PDB entry 3L25 | X-ray diffraction, 2.00 A resolution | chains A and E of the 6 polymer chains in the assembly

== Chain A (and E) ==
Protein: Polymerase cofactor VP35
From: Zaire ebolavirus
Notes: fragment: Zaire Ebola VP35 interferon inhibitory domain; chain E of this document is another copy of the same molecule, construct and numbering; everything in this record applies to it too
UniProtKB: Q05127 (VP35_EBOZM); residues 215-340 here = UniProt positions 215-340
Amino-acid sequence (129 residues; each row starts with the number of its first residue):
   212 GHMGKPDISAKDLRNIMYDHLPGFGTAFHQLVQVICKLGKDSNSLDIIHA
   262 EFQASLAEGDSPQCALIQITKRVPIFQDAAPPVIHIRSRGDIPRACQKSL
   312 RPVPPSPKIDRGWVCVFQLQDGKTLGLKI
Unresolved in the structure: 212-217
Construct notes: expression tag (212-214)
Ion coordination: Na+: Leu232, Gly234
UniProt features mapped onto this chain:
  - modified residue (Phosphoserine): Ser310, Ser317
  - cross-link: Lys309 (Glycyl lysine isopeptide (Lys-Gly) (interchain with G-Cter in ubiquitin))
  - mutagenesis: Phe239 (F239A: Complete loss of interaction with host PRKRA and subsequent immune response inhibition), Arg305 (R305A: No effect on IRF3 promoter inhibition), Lys309 (K309A: Partial loss of IRF3 promoter inhibition. Complete loss of dsRNA-binding; K309R: Partial loss of the ability to efficiently antagonize the type I IFN response), Arg312 (R312A: Complete loss of IRF3 promoter inhibition; dsRNA-binding and interaction with host PRKRA), Ser317 (S317A: Impaired viral replication; S317D: No effect on viral replication), Lys319 (K319A: Complete loss of dsRNA binding activity; when associated with A-322), Arg322 (R322A: Complete loss of dsRNA binding activity; when associated with A-319)

== How chain A and chain E interact ==
Residue-residue contacts (6; chain A residue first):
  Arg305(A) - Arg312(E)
  Arg305(A) - Pro313(E)
  Arg305(A) - Val314(E)
  Arg305(A) - Pro315(E)
  Ala306(A) - Arg312(E)
  Lys309(A) - Lys309(E)  hydrogen bond (side chain-backbone)
Interface residues without a listed pair, chain A (4 interface residues in all): Gln308
Interface residues without a listed pair, chain E (6 interface residues in all): Pro316

== In short ==
4 residues of chain A face 6 of chain E across their interface; the contacts include 1 hydrogen bond. The
hydrogen-bonded pair is Lys309(A)-Lys309(E). Leu232(A) and Gly234(A) form the Na+ site. From UniProt: 7
mutagenesis sites on chain A.
Both chains are Polymerase cofactor VP35 (Zaire ebolavirus). Entry 3L25 (Crystal structure of Zaire Ebola VP35
interferon inhibitory domain bound to 8 bp dsRNA) was determined by X-ray diffraction (same publication as
3L26, 3L27 and 3L28).
